Entry 5VO8 (X-ray diffraction, 3.30 A resolution); this record covers chains C and G of the 9 polymer chains in the assembly.

# Chain C
Protein: DNA-directed RNA polymerase subunit beta
Organism: Thermus thermophilus (strain HB8 / ATCC 27634 / DSM 579)
Notes: EC 2.7.7.6
UniProt: Q8RQE9 (RPOB_THET8); residues 1-1119 here = UniProt positions 1-1119
Amino-acid sequence (1119 residues; numbered 1 to 1119; the number before each row is that of its first residue):
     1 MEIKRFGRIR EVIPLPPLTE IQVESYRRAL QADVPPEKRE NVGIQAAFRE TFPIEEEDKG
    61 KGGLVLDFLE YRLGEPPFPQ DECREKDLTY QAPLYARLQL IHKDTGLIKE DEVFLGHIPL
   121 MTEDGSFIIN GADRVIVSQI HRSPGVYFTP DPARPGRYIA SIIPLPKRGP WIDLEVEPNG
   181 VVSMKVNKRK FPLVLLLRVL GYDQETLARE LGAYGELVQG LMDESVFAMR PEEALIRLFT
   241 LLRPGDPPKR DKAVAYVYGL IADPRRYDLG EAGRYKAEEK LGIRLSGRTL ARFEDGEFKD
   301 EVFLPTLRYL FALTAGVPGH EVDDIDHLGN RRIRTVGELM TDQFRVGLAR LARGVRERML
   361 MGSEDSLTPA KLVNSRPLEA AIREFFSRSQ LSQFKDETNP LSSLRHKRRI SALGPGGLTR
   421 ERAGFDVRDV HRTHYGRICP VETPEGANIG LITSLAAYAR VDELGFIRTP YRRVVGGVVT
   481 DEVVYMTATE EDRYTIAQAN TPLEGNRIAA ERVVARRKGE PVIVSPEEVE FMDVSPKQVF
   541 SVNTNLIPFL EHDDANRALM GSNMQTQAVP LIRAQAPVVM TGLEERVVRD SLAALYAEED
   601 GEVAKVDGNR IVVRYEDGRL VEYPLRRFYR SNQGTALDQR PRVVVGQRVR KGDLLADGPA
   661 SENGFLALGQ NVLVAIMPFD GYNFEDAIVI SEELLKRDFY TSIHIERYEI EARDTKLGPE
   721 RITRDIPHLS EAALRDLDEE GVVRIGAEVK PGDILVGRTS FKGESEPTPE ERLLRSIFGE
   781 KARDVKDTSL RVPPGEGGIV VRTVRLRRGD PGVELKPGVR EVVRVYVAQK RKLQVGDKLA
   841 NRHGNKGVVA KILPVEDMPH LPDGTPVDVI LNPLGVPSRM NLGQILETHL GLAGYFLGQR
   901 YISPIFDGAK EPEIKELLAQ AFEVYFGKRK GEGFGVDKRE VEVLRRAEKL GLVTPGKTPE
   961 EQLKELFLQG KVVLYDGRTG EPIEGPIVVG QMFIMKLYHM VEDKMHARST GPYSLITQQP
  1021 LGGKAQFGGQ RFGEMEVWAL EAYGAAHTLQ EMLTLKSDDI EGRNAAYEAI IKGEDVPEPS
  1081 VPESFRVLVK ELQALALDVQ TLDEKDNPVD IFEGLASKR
Unresolved in the structure: 57-63, 421-424, 1119
Reported in the primary citation:
  - binding site for the 8-nt RNA strand: Gln-390, Arg-409, Asn-448
  - conformationally variable residues (order/disorder transition): Gly-414 to Gly-424

# Chain G
Molecule: 22-nt DNA strand
Sequence (22 nucleotides; each row starts with the number of its first residue):
     3 CCTGCATCAG AGCCCAAAAT AC
Unresolved in the structure: 22-24

# How chain C and chain G interact
Residue-residue contacts - 10 pairs, chain C then chain G:
  Arg-134(C) with DA21(G), salt bridge to the phosphate
  Phe-394(C) with DA20(G), sugar contact
  Tyr-998(C) with DA20(G), base contact
  Gly-1023(C) with DA18(G), phosphate contact
  Lys-1024(C) with DA18(G), hydrogen bond to the phosphate
  Gln-1030(C) with DC17(G), sugar contact
  Arg-1031(C) with DC16(G), salt bridge to the phosphate; DC17(G), hydrogen bond to the phosphate
  Gly-1033(C) with DC16(G), phosphate contact
  Met-1035(C) with DC15(G), sugar contact
Other interface residues (no listed pair), chain C (13 interface residues in all): Asn-632, Gln-633, Gly-1029, Glu-1036

# Summary
13 residues of chain C and 6 residues of chain G are in contact; the contacts include 2 hydrogen bonds and 2
salt bridges. Polar contacts include Lys-1024(C)/DA18(G), Arg-1031(C)/DC17(G) and Arg-134(C)/DA21(G). From the
paper: a binding site for the 8-nt RNA strand at Gln-390(C), Arg-409(C) and Asn-448(C); conformational
variability at Gly-414(C).
Chain C is DNA-directed RNA polymerase subunit beta (Thermus thermophilus (strain HB8 / ATCC 27634 / DSM 579))
and chain G is a 22-nt DNA strand; the structure, X-ray crystal structure of a bacterial reiterative
transcription complex of pyrG promoter, was determined by X-ray diffraction together with 5VOI from the same
study.
